8XZI - chains B and S of the 5 polymer chains in the assembly; structure by electron microscopy, 2.70 A resolution.

Chain B:
Name: Guanine nucleotide-binding protein G(I)/G(S)/G(T) subunit beta-1
From: Homo sapiens
UniProt: P62873 (GBB1_HUMAN); numbering as in UniProt (aligned over 2-340)
Chain sequence (339 residues; row label = number of the first residue in the row):
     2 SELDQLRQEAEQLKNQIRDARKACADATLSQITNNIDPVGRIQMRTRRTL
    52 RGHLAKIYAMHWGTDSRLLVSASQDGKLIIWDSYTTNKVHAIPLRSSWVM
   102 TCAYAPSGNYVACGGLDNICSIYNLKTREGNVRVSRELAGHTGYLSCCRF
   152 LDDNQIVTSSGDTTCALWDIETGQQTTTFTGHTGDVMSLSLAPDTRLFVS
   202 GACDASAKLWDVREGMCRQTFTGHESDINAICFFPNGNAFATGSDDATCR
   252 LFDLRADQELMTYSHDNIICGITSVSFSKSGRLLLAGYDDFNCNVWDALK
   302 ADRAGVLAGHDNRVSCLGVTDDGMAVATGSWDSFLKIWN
Unresolved in the structure: 33-39
Swiss-Prot annotation at these positions:
  - modified residue: Ser2 (N-acetylserine), His266 (Phosphohistidine)

Chain S:
Name: scFv16
From: synthetic construct
Notes: antibody fragment or engineered binder
Chain sequence (250 residues; row label = number of the first residue in the row; note: 2 numbers in that range are skipped by the numbering (no residue carries them; nothing is unmodelled there); a row labelled like 121A-121N holds insertion residues (121A, then the next letters in order)):
     1 DVQLVESGGGLVQPGGSRKLSCSASGFAFSSFGMHWVRQAPEKGLEWVAY
    51 ISSGSGTIYYADTVKGRFTISRDDPKNTLFLQMTSLRSEDTAMYYCVRSI
   101 YYYGSSPFDFWGQGTTLTVSS
121A-121N GGGGSGGGGSGGGG
   124 SDIVMTQATSSVPVTPGESVSISCRSSKSLLHSNGNTYLYWFLQRPGQSP
   174 QLLIYRMSNLASGVPDRFSGSGSGTAFTLTISRLEAEDVGVYYCMQHLEY
   224 PLTFGAGTKLELKGS
Unresolved in the structure: 1, 121A-121N, 236-238
Disulfides: Cys22-Cys96, Cys147-Cys217

How chain B and chain S interact:
Pairs across the interface (12):
  Asp66(B) - Tyr103(S)  hydrogen bond
  Arg68(B) - Tyr103(S)
  Leu69(B) - Tyr103(S)  hydrophobic
  Asp83(B) - Tyr103(S)
  Val90(B) - Tyr102(S)  hydrophobic
  Arg129(B) - Val2(S)
  Arg129(B) - Arg98(S)  hydrogen bond (backbone-side chain)
  Glu130(B) - Gly26(S)
  Glu130(B) - Phe27(S)
  Glu130(B) - Ala28(S)  hydrogen bond (backbone-backbone)
  Glu130(B) - Phe32(S)
  Gly131(B) - Phe32(S)
Other interface residues (no listed pair), chain B (10 interface residues in all): His91, Asn132
Other interface residues (no listed pair), chain S (10 interface residues in all): Ile100, Phe110

In short:
The chain B/chain S interface involves 10 residues from each chain; the contacts include 3 hydrogen bonds.
Polar contacts include Asp66(B)-Tyr103(S), Arg129(B)-Arg98(S) and Glu130(B)-Ala28(S).
Here chain B is Guanine nucleotide-binding protein G(I)/G(S)/G(T) subunit beta-1 (Homo sapiens) and chain S is
scFv16 (synthetic construct). Entry 8XZI (Cryo-EM structure of the CMF-019-bound human APLNR-Gi complex) was
determined by electron microscopy together with 8XZG, 8XZF, 8XZH and 8XZJ from the same study.
